2C0F - chain A; structure by X-ray diffraction, 2.28 A resolution.

[Chain A]
Name: Windbeutel protein
Organism: Drosophila melanogaster
Reference sequence: O44342 (WBL_DROME); numbering as in UniProt (aligned over 22-257)
Chain sequence (248 residues; each row starts with the number of its first residue):
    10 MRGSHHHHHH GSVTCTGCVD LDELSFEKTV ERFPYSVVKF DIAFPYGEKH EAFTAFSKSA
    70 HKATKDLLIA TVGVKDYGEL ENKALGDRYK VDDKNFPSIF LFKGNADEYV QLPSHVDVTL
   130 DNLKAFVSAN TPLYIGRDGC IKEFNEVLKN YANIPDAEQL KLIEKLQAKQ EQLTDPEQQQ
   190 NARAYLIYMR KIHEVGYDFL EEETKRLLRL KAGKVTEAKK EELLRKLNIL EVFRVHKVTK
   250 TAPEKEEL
Disordered / not traced: 10-23, 252-257
Construct notes: engineered mutation Phe53 (Tyr in O44342)
UniProt features mapped onto this chain:
  - region: Cys24 to Cys27 (CXXC motif)
  - motif: Lys254 to Leu257 (Prevents secretion from ER)
  - mutagenesis: Cys24 to Cys27 (Affects subcellular targeting of pip), Thr25 (T25K: Does not affect subcellular targeting of pip), Val28 (V28D/N: Abolishes homodimerization and subcellular targeting of pip), Asp29 (D29N: Does not affect subcellular targeting of pip), Asp31 (D31N: Impairs homodimerization. Abolishes homodimerization and subcellular targeting of pip; when associated with S-41), Arg41 (R41S: Does not affect homodimerization. Abolishes homodimerization and subcellular targeting of pip; when associated with N-31), Asp50 (D50A/S: Affects subcellular targeting of pip but not homodimerization; D50A: Affects subcellular targeting of pip but not homodimerization), Ile51 (I51R/S: Does not affect subcellular targeting of pip), Ala52 (A52S: Does not affect subcellular targeting of pip), Tyr55 (Y55K: Affects subcellular targeting of pip but not homodimerization. Increases pip binding affinity), Lys58 (K58S: Does not affect subcellular targeting of pip), His59 (H59Y: Does not affect subcellular targeting of pip), 11 further mutagenesis entries in UniProt

[Summary]
UniProt lists 25 mutagenesis sites.
Chain A is Windbeutel protein (Drosophila melanogaster); the structure, Structure of Wind Y53F mutant, was
determined by X-ray diffraction (same publication as 2C0E, 2C0G and 2C1Y).
